Entry 5UAS (X-ray diffraction, 1.60 A resolution); this record covers chain A.

== Chain A ==
Molecule: UlvanLyase-PL25
Organism: Pseudoalteromonas sp. PLSV
Chain sequence (473 residues; numbered 25 to 497; the number before each row is that of its first residue):
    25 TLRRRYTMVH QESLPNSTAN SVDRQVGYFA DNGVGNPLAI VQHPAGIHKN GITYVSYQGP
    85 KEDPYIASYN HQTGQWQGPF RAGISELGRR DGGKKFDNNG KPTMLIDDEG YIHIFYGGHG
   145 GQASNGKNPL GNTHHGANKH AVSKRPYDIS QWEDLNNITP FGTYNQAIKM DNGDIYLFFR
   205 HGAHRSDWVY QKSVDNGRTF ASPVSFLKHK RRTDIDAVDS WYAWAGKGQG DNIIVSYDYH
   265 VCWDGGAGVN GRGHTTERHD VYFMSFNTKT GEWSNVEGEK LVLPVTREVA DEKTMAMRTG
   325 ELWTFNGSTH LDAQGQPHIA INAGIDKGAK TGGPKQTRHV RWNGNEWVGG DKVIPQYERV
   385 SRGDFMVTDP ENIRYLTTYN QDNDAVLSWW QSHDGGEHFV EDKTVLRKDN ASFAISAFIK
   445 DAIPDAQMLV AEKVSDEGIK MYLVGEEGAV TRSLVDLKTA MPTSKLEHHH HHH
Disordered / not traced: 25-46, 487-497
Bound ions: Zn2+: H208, H264, C266, H278

== Overview ==
The Zn2+ site is built by H208, H264, C266 and H278.
Chain A is UlvanLyase-PL25 (Pseudoalteromonas sp. PLSV); the structure, Structure of a new family of
Polysaccharide lyase PL25-Ulvanlyase bound to -[GlcA(1-4)Rha3S]-, was determined by X-ray diffraction (same
publication as 5UAM).
